1FHD - chain A; structure by X-ray diffraction, 1.90 A resolution.

== Chain A ==
Molecule: Beta-1,4-xylanase
From: Cellulomonas fimi
Notes: EC 3.2.1.91; fragment: catalytic domain
Chain sequence (312 residues; numbered 1 to 312; the number before each row is that of its first residue):
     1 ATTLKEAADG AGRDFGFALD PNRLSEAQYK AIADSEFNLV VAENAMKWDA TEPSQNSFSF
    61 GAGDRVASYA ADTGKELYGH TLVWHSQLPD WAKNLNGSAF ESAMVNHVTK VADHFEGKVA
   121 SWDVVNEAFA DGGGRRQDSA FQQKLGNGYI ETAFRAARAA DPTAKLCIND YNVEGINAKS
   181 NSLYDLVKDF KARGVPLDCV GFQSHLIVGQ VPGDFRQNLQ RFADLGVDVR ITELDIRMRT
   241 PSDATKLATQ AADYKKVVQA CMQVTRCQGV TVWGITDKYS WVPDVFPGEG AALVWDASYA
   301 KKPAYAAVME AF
Disulfide bonds: Cys-167/Cys-199, Cys-261/Cys-267
Residues lining bound ligands: xylose-derived imidazole / beta-D-xylopyranose: Glu-43, Asn-44, Lys-47, His-80, Trp-84, Gln-87, Asn-126, Glu-127, Asn-169, Tyr-171, Gln-203, His-205, Glu-233, Trp-273, Trp-281

== In short ==
Chain A binds xylose-derived imidazole / beta-D-xylopyranose.
Chain A is Beta-1,4-xylanase (Cellulomonas fimi); the structure, Crystal structure of the xylanase cex with
xylobiose-derived imidazole inhibitor, was determined by X-ray diffraction (same publication as 1FH7, 1FH8 and
1FH9).
